8ZMJ - chains B and C of the 3 polymer chains in the assembly; structure by electron microscopy, 3.73 A resolution.

== Chain B ==
Protein: tyrosine--tRNA ligase
Source organism: Phaseolus vulgaris
Notes: EC 6.1.1.1
UniProt: V7CJ18 (V7CJ18_PHAVU); residues 1-379 here = UniProt positions 1-379
Chain sequence (379 residues; numbered 1 to 379; the number before each row is that of its first residue):
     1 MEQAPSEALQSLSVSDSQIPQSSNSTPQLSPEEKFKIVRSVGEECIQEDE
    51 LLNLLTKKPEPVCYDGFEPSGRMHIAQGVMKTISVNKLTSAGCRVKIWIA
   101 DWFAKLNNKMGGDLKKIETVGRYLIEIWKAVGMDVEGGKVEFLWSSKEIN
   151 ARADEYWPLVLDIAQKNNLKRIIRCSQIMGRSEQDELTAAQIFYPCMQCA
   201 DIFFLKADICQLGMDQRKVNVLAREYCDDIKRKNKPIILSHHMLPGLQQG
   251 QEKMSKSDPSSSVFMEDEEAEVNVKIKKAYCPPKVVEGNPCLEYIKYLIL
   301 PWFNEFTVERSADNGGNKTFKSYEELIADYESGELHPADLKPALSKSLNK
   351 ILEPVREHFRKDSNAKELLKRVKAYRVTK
Unresolved in the structure: 1-30, 379

== Chain C ==
Molecule: 169-nt RNA strand
Source organism: Brome mosaic virus
Sequence (169 nucleotides; row label = number of the first residue in the row):
     1 CGUGGUUGACACGCAGACCUCUUACAAGAGUGUCUAGGUGCCUUUGAGAG
    51 UUACUCUUUGCUCUCUUCGGAAGAACCCUUAGGGGUUCGUGCAUGGGCUU
   101 GCAUAGCAAGUCUUAGAAUGCGGGUACCGUACAGUGUUGAAAAACACUGU
   151 AAAUCUCUAAAAGAGACCA

== Chain B / chain C interface ==
Residue-residue contacts (20):
  Asn-108(B) with C157(C), hydrogen bond to the sugar; U158(C), hydrogen bond to the phosphate
  Asp-185(B) with U158(C), base contact
  Glu-186(B) with U158(C), base contact
  Val-274(B) with U20(C), phosphate contact
  Lys-277(B) with C21(C), phosphate contact; U23(C), hydrogen bond to the sugar; C25(C), phosphate contact
  Lys-278(B) with U20(C), salt bridge to the phosphate; C25(C), phosphate contact
  Ala-279(B) with A24(C), phosphate contact
  Tyr-280(B) with A24(C), sugar contact
  Cys-281(B) with A24(C), sugar contact
  Pro-283(B) with A24(C), base contact
  His-336(B) with U23(C), salt bridge to the phosphate
  Ala-338(B) with U23(C), sugar contact
  Lys-341(B) with U23(C), hydrogen bond to the sugar; A24(C), hydrogen bond to the phosphate
  Val-377(B) with U154(C), hydrogen bond to the base
  Thr-378(B) with C157(C), base contact
Interface residues without a listed pair, chain B (20 interface residues in all): Leu-187, Thr-188, Gln-249, Pro-282, Pro-337

== In short ==
Chain B and chain C form an interface of 20 and 8 residues respectively; the contacts include 6 hydrogen bonds
and 2 salt bridges. Among the polar pairs are Val-377(B)/U154(C), Asn-108(B)/C157(C) and Lys-277(B)/U23(C).
Here chain B is tyrosine--tRNA ligase (Phaseolus vulgaris) and chain C is a 169-nt RNA strand (Brome mosaic
virus). Entry 8ZMJ (Cryo-EM structure of BMV TLS-TyrRS-YMP(post-1a state)) was determined by electron
microscopy, deposited together with 8ZMH and 8ZMK.
